PDB entry 7WUX | X-ray diffraction, 1.80 A resolution | chains A and B of the 4 polymer chains in the assembly

# Chain A (and B)
Molecule: AziU2
Organism: Streptomyces sahachiroi
Notes: chain B of this document is another copy of the same molecule, construct and numbering; everything in this record applies to it too
UniProt: B4XYC0 (B4XYC0_STREG); numbering as in UniProt (aligned over 2-221)
Chain sequence (233 residues; each row starts with the number of its first residue; numbers below 1 keep their minus sign (Met-11 is residue -11)):
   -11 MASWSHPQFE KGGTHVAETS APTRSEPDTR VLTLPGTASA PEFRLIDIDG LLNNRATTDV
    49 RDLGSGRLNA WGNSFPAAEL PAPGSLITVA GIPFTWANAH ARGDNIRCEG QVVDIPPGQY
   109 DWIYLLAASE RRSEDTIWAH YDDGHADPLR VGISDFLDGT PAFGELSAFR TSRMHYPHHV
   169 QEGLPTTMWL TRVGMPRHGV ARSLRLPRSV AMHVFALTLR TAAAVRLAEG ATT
Disordered / not traced: -11 to 19, 218-221
Differences from the reference sequence: initiating methionine (-11); expression tag (-10 to 1)
Ligand contacts: 6OI ((2S,5S,6S)-2,6-bis(azanyl)-5-oxidanyl-7-sulfooxy-heptanoic acid): Trp59, Arg119, Leu145, Tyr164

# How chain A and chain B interact
Contacting residue pairs (78; chain A residue first):
  Leu20(A) - Arg32(B)
  Leu20(A) - Leu33(B)  hydrogen bond (backbone-backbone)
  Thr21(A) - Glu30(B)
  Thr21(A) - Phe31(B)
  Leu22(A) - Glu30(B)
  Leu22(A) - Phe31(B)  hydrogen bond (backbone-backbone)
  Leu22(A) - Leu74(B)  hydrophobic
  Leu22(A) - Pro81(B)  hydrophobic
  Pro23(A) - Pro29(B)
  Gly24(A) - Ala28(B)
  Gly24(A) - Pro29(B)  hydrogen bond (backbone-backbone)
  Gly24(A) - Phe31(B)
  Thr25(A) - Ser27(B)
  Ala26(A) - Ala26(B)
  Ala26(A) - Ser27(B)  hydrogen bond (backbone-backbone)
  Ala26(A) - Arg208(B)
  Ala28(A) - Gly24(B)
  Ala28(A) - Thr25(B)
  Ala28(A) - Ala26(B)
  Pro29(A) - Pro23(B)
  Pro29(A) - Gly24(B)  hydrogen bond (backbone-backbone)
  Pro29(A) - Thr25(B)
  Pro29(A) - Val213(B)  hydrophobic
  Glu30(A) - Thr21(B)
  Glu30(A) - Leu22(B)
  Phe31(A) - Leu20(B)
  Phe31(A) - Thr21(B)
  Phe31(A) - Leu22(B)  hydrogen bond (backbone-backbone)
  Phe31(A) - Gly24(B)
  Phe31(A) - Val213(B)  hydrophobic
  Phe31(A) - Arg214(B)
  Phe31(A) - Leu215(B)
  Arg32(A) - Leu20(B)
  Leu33(A) - Leu20(B)  hydrogen bond (backbone-backbone)
  Leu33(A) - Leu22(B)  hydrophobic
  Leu74(A) - Leu22(B)  hydrophobic
  Thr76(A) - Leu215(B)
  Gly79(A) - Arg214(B)
  Gly79(A) - Leu215(B)  hydrogen bond (backbone-backbone)
  Ile80(A) - Val213(B)
  Tyr108(A) - Arg180(B)
  Asp109(A) - Trp110(B)
  Asp109(A) - Arg180(B)  salt bridge
  Trp110(A) - Asp109(B)
  Trp110(A) - Trp110(B)
  His133(A) - Ala150(B)  hydrogen bond (side chain-backbone)
  Asp135(A) - Arg138(B)  salt bridge
  Arg138(A) - Pro136(B)
  Ala150(A) - His133(B)  hydrogen bond (backbone-side chain)
  Ala150(A) - Arg185(B)  hydrogen bond (backbone-side chain)
  Phe151(A) - Arg185(B)
  Gly152(A) - Arg185(B)
  Gly152(A) - His186(B)  hydrogen bond (backbone-backbone)
  Leu154(A) - His186(B)
  Arg180(A) - Tyr108(B)  hydrogen bond (side chain-backbone)
  Arg180(A) - Asp109(B)  salt bridge
  Arg180(A) - Met183(B)  hydrogen bond (side chain-backbone)
  Arg180(A) - Pro184(B)  hydrogen bond (side chain-backbone)
  Arg180(A) - His186(B)
  Met183(A) - Arg180(B)  hydrogen bond (backbone-side chain)
  Pro184(A) - Arg180(B)  hydrogen bond (backbone-side chain)
  Arg185(A) - Ala150(B)  hydrogen bond (side chain-backbone)
  Arg185(A) - Phe151(B)
  Arg185(A) - Gly152(B)
  His186(A) - Gly152(B)  hydrogen bond (backbone-backbone)
  His186(A) - Leu154(B)
  His186(A) - Arg180(B)
  Arg208(A) - Val213(B)
  Val213(A) - Pro29(B)  hydrophobic
  Val213(A) - Phe31(B)  hydrophobic
  Val213(A) - Gly79(B)
  Val213(A) - Ile80(B)  hydrophobic
  Val213(A) - Arg208(B)
  Arg214(A) - Phe31(B)
  Arg214(A) - Gly79(B)
  Leu215(A) - Thr76(B)
  Leu215(A) - Gly79(B)
  Leu215(A) - Pro81(B)  hydrophobic
Also at the interface, not in a pair above, chain A (40 interface residues in all): Ser27, Pro81, Pro136, Gly182
Also at the interface, not in a pair above, chain B (42 interface residues in all): Ala78, Tyr112, Asp135, Gly182

# In short
The interface between chain A and chain B involves 40 residues on one side and 42 on the other; the contacts
include 19 hydrogen bonds and 3 salt bridges. Polar pairs include Asp109(A)-Arg180(B), Asp135(A)-Arg138(B) and
His133(A)-Ala150(B). Chain A binds compound 6OI.
Chain A and chain B are both AziU2 (Streptomyces sahachiroi); the structure, Crystal structure of AziU3/U2
complexed with (5S,6S)-O7-sulfo DADH from Streptomyces sahachiroi, was determined by X-ray diffraction
together with 7WUW from the same study.
